8HIB - chains V and B of the 4 polymer chains in the assembly; structure by X-ray diffraction, 2.45 A resolution.

Chain V:
Protein: LIM domain-binding protein 1
Organism: Homo sapiens
Reference sequence: Q86U70 (LDB1_HUMAN), isoform Q86U70-2; residues 56-285 here correspond to UniProt positions 20-249 (UniProt number = residue number - 36)
Sequence (230 residues; each row starts with the number of its first residue):
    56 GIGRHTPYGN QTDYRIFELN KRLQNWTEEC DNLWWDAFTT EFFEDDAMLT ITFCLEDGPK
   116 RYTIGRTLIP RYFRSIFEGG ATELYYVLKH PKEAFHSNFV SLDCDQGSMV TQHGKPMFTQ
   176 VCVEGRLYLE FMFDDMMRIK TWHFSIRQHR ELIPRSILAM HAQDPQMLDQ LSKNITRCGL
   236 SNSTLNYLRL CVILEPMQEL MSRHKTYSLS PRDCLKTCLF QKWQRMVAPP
Not modelled in the structure: 56-64, 281-285
From the paper describing this entry:
  - mutagenesis - N237A, N241A, L245A, I248A: unchanged binding to Pygopus homolog 2
  - mutagenesis - R244A: abolished signaling

Chain B:
Protein: Single-stranded DNA-binding protein 2
Organism: Homo sapiens
Reference sequence: P81877 (SSBP2_HUMAN), isoform P81877-3; residue numbers follow UniProt; this construct covers 1-94
Sequence (94 residues; numbered 1 to 94; the number before each row is that of its first residue):
     1 MYGKGKSNSS AVPSDSQARE KLALYVYEYL LHVGAQKSAQ TFLSEIRWEK NITLGEPPGF
    61 LHSWWCVFWD LYCAAPERRE TCEHSSEAKA FHDY
Not modelled in the structure: 1-9, 78-94
UniProt features mapped onto this chain:
  - modified residue: Lys-6 (N6-acetyllysine)

Interface between chain V and chain B:
Residue-residue contacts (26; chain V residue first):
  Thr-122(V) with Leu-71(B); Ala-74(B)
  Leu-123(V) with Val-67(B), hydrophobic; Leu-71(B), hydrophobic
  Arg-126(V) with Cys-66(B); Asp-70(B), salt bridge
  Tyr-242(V) with Val-67(B), hydrophobic
  Leu-245(V) with Trp-64(B); Val-67(B), hydrophobic
  Leu-249(V) with Trp-64(B); Val-67(B), hydrophobic; Phe-68(B); Leu-71(B)
  Gln-253(V) with Leu-71(B), hydrogen bond (side chain-backbone); Ala-74(B); Ala-75(B)
  Met-256(V) with Leu-71(B); Tyr-72(B); Ala-75(B), hydrophobic
  Ser-257(V) with Ala-75(B); Pro-76(B), hydrogen bond (side chain-backbone)
  His-259(V) with Tyr-72(B), hydrogen bond
  Lys-260(V) with Tyr-72(B); Cys-73(B), hydrogen bond (side chain-backbone); Ala-75(B), hydrogen bond (side chain-backbone)
  Thr-261(V) with Glu-77(B)
Interface residues without a listed pair, chain V (15 interface residues in all): Cys-246, Glu-250, Arg-267
Interface residues without a listed pair, chain B (15 interface residues in all): Val-12, Phe-60, Ser-63

Overview:
The chain V/chain B interface involves 15 residues from each chain; the contacts include 5 hydrogen bonds and
1 salt bridge. Polar pairs include Arg-126(V)/Asp-70(B), Gln-253(V)/Leu-71(B) and Ser-257(V)/Pro-76(B). From
the paper: R244A of chain V abolishes signaling; N237A, N241A and L245A of chain V, among others, leave
binding to Pygopus homolog 2 unchanged.
Chain V is LIM domain-binding protein 1 and chain B is Single-stranded DNA-binding protein 2, both from Homo
sapiens; the structure, The crystal structure of Pygo2-LDB1-SSBP2 triple complex, was determined by X-ray
diffraction.
